PDB entry 7ZR4 | X-ray diffraction, 1.70 A resolution | chains A and B

# Chain A
Protein: Molybdenum storage protein subunit alpha
From: Azotobacter vinelandii
Reference sequence: P84308 (MOSA_AZOVD); numbering as in UniProt (aligned over 2-276)
Amino-acid sequence (275 residues; row label = number of the first residue in the row):
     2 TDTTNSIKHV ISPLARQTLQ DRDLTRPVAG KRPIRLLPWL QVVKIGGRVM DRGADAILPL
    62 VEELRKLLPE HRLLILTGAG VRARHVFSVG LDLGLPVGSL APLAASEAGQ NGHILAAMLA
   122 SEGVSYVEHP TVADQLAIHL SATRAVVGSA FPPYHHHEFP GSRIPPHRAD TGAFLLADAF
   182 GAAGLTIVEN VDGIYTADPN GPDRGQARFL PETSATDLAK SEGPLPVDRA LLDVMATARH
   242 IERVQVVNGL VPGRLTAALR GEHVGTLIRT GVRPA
Not modelled in the structure: 2-30
Ion coordination: unknown ligand W site 1 near Glu129 (its only coordinating residue here); unknown ligand W site 2: Thr132, His140; Mg2+: Glu190, Pro227 (together with ATP)
Ligand contacts: ATP (adenosine-5'-triphosphate): Lys45, Gly47, Gly48, Arg49, Val50, Gly79, Ala80, Gly81, Arg85, Ala170, Glu190, Asn191, Val192, Gly194, Ile195, Tyr196, Ala198, Asp199, Pro200, Asn201, Pro225, Leu226, Pro227

# Chain B
Protein: Molybdenum storage protein subunit beta
From: Azotobacter vinelandii
Reference sequence: P84253 (MOSB_AZOVD); residue numbers follow UniProt; this construct covers 2-270
Amino-acid sequence (269 residues; each row starts with the number of its first residue):
     2 ANSTAELEEL LMQRSLTDPQ LQAAAAAAAD FRILPDATVI KIGGQSVIDR GRAAVYPLVD
    62 EIVAARKNHK LLIGTGAGTR ARHLYSIAAG LGLPAGVLAQ LGSSVADQNA AMLGQLLAKH
   122 GIPVVGGAGL SAVPLSLAEV NAVVFSGMPP YKLWMRPAAE GVIPPYRTDA GCFLLAEQFG
   182 CKQMIFVKDE DGLYTANPKT SKDATFIPRI SVDEMKAKGL HDSILEFPVL DLLQSAQHVR
   242 EVQVVNGLVP GNLTRALAGE HVGTIITAS
Not modelled in the structure: 2
Ion coordination: unknown ligand W: Asp108, Ser147
Ligand contacts: ATP (adenosine-5'-triphosphate): Lys42, Gly44, Gly45, Gln46, Ser47, Gly77, Ala78, Gly79, Arg83, Thr169, Asp170, Lys189, Asp190, Glu191, Gly193, Leu194, Tyr195, Ala197, Asn198, Pro199, Lys200, Ser224, Ile225

# Interface between chain A and chain B
Contacting residue pairs - 89 pairs, chain A then chain B:
  Pro34(A) with Gly93(B); Pro95(B), hydrophobic
  Ile35(A) with Leu92(B); Gly93(B), hydrogen bond (backbone-backbone)
  Leu37(A) with Leu94(B), hydrophobic; Val98(B), hydrophobic
  Arg49(A) with Leu12(B); Met13(B), hydrogen bond (side chain-backbone); Arg15(B)
  Val82(A) with Met13(B), hydrophobic
  Arg85(A) with Leu12(B), hydrogen bond (side chain-backbone); Met13(B); Arg15(B), hydrogen bond (side chain-backbone); Ser16(B); Leu17(B)
  His86(A) with Met13(B)
  Phe88(A) with Leu17(B), hydrophobic
  Ser89(A) with Glu9(B); Leu12(B)
  Leu92(A) with Ala26(B), hydrophobic; Ala29(B)
  Asp93(A) with Thr5(B)
  Leu94(A) with Phe32(B)
  Gly95(A) with Ala30(B); Asp31(B); Phe32(B), hydrogen bond (backbone-backbone)
  Pro97(A) with Gln179(B)
  Val98(A) with Gln179(B)
  Gly99(A) with Gln179(B), hydrogen bond (backbone-side chain)
  Ser100(A) with Ile34(B); Gln179(B), hydrogen bond
  His130(A) with Trp155(B)
  Ala134(A) with Leu154(B); Trp155(B), hydrophobic
  Asp135(A) with Gln101(B), hydrogen bond
  Pro153(A) with Trp155(B)
  Pro154(A) with Pro151(B); Trp155(B)
  Tyr155(A) with Pro151(B); Tyr152(B), hydrophobic; Trp155(B), hydrogen bond (side chain-backbone); Arg157(B)
  His157(A) with Gln179(B), hydrogen bond
  His158(A) with Pro151(B); Tyr152(B), hydrogen bond (backbone-side chain); Gly172(B), hydrogen bond (side chain-backbone); Leu175(B)
  Glu159(A) with Leu175(B); Gln179(B), hydrogen bond (backbone-side chain)
  Phe160(A) with Tyr152(B); Tyr167(B); Leu233(B), hydrophobic
  Pro161(A) with Leu175(B); Glu178(B); Leu233(B); Ser236(B); Ala237(B), hydrophobic
  Gly162(A) with Ser236(B), hydrogen bond (backbone-backbone); Gln238(B)
  Ser163(A) with Gln23(B), hydrogen bond
  Arg164(A) with Ala26(B); Ala27(B); Ala29(B), hydrogen bond (side chain-backbone); Ala30(B), hydrogen bond (side chain-backbone)
  Ile165(A) with Leu17(B), hydrophobic; Leu22(B), hydrophobic; Gln23(B); Ala26(B), hydrophobic
  Arg169(A) with Leu17(B); Thr18(B)
  Gly173(A) with Trp155(B)
  Leu176(A) with Trp155(B)
  Leu177(A) with Leu154(B), hydrophobic; Trp155(B)
  Ala180(A) with Pro95(B); Leu154(B)
  Phe181(A) with Leu154(B), hydrophobic
  Pro225(A) with Thr18(B); Asp19(B)
  Leu226(A) with Ser16(B), hydrogen bond (backbone-side chain); Thr18(B), hydrogen bond (backbone-side chain)
  Val228(A) with Thr18(B)
  Asp234(A) with Arg157(B), hydrogen bond (backbone-side chain)
  Val235(A) with Arg157(B)
  Thr238(A) with Arg157(B), hydrogen bond
  Arg240(A) with Pro158(B); Ala159(B), hydrogen bond (side chain-backbone); Ala160(B); Gly162(B), hydrogen bond (side chain-backbone)
Interface residues without a listed pair, chain A (52 interface residues in all): Leu96, Val133, Pro203, Gly224, Asp229, Arg230, Ala237
Interface residues without a listed pair, chain B (51 interface residues in all): Leu8, Pro20, Pro150, Met156, Glu161, Val163, Leu176, Phe180, His239

# Overview
52 residues of chain A face 51 of chain B across their interface, with 23 hydrogen bonds. Polar contacts
include Arg49(A)-Met13(B), Arg85(A)-Leu12(B) and Arg85(A)-Arg15(B). One ATP molecule is bound between chain A
and chain B. Bound to chain B: ATP.
Chain A is Molybdenum storage protein subunit alpha and chain B is Molybdenum storage protein subunit beta,
both from Azotobacter vinelandii; the structure, Molybdenum storage protein loaded with polyoxotungstates in
the in vivo-like state, was determined by X-ray diffraction (same publication as 7ZSE, 7ZQQ and 7Z5J).
